PDB entry 7LH2 | electron microscopy, 3.43 A resolution | chains A and B

Chain A (and B):
Protein: Prestin
Organism: Homo sapiens
Notes: chain B of this document is another copy of the same molecule, construct and numbering; everything in this record applies to it too
UniProt: P58743 (S26A5_HUMAN); numbering as in UniProt (aligned over 1-744)
Chain sequence (750 residues; each row starts with the number of its first residue):
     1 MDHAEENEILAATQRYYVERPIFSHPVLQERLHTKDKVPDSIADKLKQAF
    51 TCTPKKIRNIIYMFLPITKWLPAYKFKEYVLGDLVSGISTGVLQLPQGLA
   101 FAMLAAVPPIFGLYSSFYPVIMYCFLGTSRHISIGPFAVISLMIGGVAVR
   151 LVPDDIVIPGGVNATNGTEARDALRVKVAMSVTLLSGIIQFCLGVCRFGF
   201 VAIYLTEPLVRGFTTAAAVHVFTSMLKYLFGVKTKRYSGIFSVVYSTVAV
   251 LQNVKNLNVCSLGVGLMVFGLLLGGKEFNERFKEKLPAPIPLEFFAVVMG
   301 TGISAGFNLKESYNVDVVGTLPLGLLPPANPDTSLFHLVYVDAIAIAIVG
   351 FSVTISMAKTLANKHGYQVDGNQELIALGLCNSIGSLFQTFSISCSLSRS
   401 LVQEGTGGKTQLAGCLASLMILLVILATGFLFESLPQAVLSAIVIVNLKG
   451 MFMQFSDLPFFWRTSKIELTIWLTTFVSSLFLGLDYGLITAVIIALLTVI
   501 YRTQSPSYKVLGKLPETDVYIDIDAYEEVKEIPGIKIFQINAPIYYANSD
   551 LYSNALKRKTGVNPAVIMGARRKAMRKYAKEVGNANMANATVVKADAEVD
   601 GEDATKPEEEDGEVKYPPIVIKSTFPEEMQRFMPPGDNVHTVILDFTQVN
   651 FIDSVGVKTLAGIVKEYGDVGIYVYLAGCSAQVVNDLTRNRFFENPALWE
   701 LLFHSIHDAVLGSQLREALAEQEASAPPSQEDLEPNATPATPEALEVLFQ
Not modelled in the structure: 1-12, 581-613, 726-750
Sequence notes: expression tag (745-750)
Residues lining bound ligands: 2-hydroxybenzoic acid (SAL): Gln-97, Phe-101, Phe-137, Ala-138, Val-139, Thr-214, Ala-217, Ala-218, Val-221, Ser-396, Leu-397, Ser-398, Leu-448
Curated features (UniProtKB/Swiss-Prot):
  - motif: Ile-158 to Thr-168 (Involved in motor function)
  - binding site (salicylate): Ser-398
  - site: Ser-398 (Controls the electromotile activity), Arg-399 (Contributes to anion binding)
  - glycosylation (N-linked (GlcNAc...) asparagine): Asn-163, Asn-166
  - mutagenesis: Phe-101 (F101Y: Decreases salicylate inhibition)
What the authors report for this chain:
  - binding site for 2-hydroxybenzoic acid: Phe-101
  - conformationally variable residues (domain motion): Gln-97, Ala-138, Val-353, Ser-398

How chain A and chain B interact:
Residue-residue contacts (118):
  Thr-13(A) with Leu-715(B)
  Gln-14(A) with Ile-22(B); Leu-711(B); Leu-715(B)
  Arg-15(A) with Arg-20(B)
  Tyr-16(A) with Val-18(B); Glu-19(B); Arg-20(B), hydrogen bond (backbone-backbone); Asp-518(B); His-707(B); Asp-708(B); Leu-711(B), hydrophobic
  Tyr-17(A) with Tyr-17(B), hydrophobic; Val-18(B)
  Val-18(A) with Tyr-16(B); Tyr-17(B); Val-18(B), hydrogen bond (backbone-backbone); Asp-518(B)
  Glu-19(A) with Tyr-16(B)
  Arg-20(A) with Arg-15(B); Tyr-16(B), hydrogen bond (backbone-backbone); Thr-517(B); Asp-518(B), salt bridge
  Ile-22(A) with Gln-14(B)
  Phe-23(A) with Thr-517(B); Val-519(B), hydrophobic
  Gln-29(A) with Tyr-526(B)
  Arg-31(A) with Glu-528(B)
  Leu-32(A) with Leu-514(B), hydrophobic; Ile-521(B), hydrophobic; Tyr-526(B), hydrophobic; Glu-528(B)
  His-33(A) with Tyr-526(B); Glu-527(B); Glu-528(B), salt bridge
  Thr-34(A) with Ala-525(B); Tyr-526(B)
  Lys-35(A) with Ile-523(B); Asp-524(B); Ala-525(B), hydrogen bond (backbone-backbone); Glu-527(B)
  Ile-203(A) with Ala-547(B); Asp-550(B)
  Tyr-204(A) with Gln-504(B), hydrogen bond; Tyr-546(B)
  Thr-206(A) with Tyr-546(B); Val-655(B)
  Glu-207(A) with Lys-658(B)
  Phe-460(A) with Arg-691(B)
  Arg-463(A) with Arg-689(B), hydrogen bond (backbone-side chain)
  Thr-464(A) with Arg-689(B), hydrogen bond (backbone-side chain)
  Lys-466(A) with Arg-689(B)
  Glu-468(A) with Asp-653(B); Ser-654(B), hydrogen bond
  Ala-495(A) with Tyr-546(B), hydrogen bond (backbone-side chain)
  Leu-496(A) with Leu-497(B), hydrophobic; Ile-500(B); Tyr-546(B)
  Leu-497(A) with Leu-496(B), hydrophobic
  Val-499(A) with Ile-500(B), hydrophobic
  Ile-500(A) with Leu-496(B); Val-499(B), hydrophobic
  Arg-502(A) with Phe-651(B)
  Gln-504(A) with Tyr-204(B), hydrogen bond
  Leu-514(A) with Leu-32(B), hydrophobic
  Thr-517(A) with Phe-23(B)
  Asp-518(A) with Tyr-16(B); Val-18(B); Arg-20(B), salt bridge
  Val-519(A) with Phe-23(B), hydrophobic; His-704(B)
  Ile-521(A) with Leu-32(B), hydrophobic
  Ile-523(A) with Lys-35(B)
  Asp-524(A) with Lys-35(B)
  Ala-525(A) with Thr-34(B); Lys-35(B), hydrogen bond (backbone-backbone)
  Tyr-526(A) with Gln-29(B); Leu-32(B), hydrophobic; His-33(B); Thr-34(B)
  Glu-527(A) with His-33(B); Lys-35(B)
  Glu-528(A) with Arg-31(B); Leu-32(B); His-33(B), salt bridge
  Asn-541(A) with Asn-650(B)
  Ala-542(A) with Asn-650(B)
  Tyr-546(A) with Tyr-204(B); Thr-206(B); Ala-495(B), hydrogen bond (side chain-backbone); Leu-496(B), hydrogen bond (side chain-backbone)
  Ala-547(A) with Ile-203(B)
  Asp-550(A) with Ile-203(B)
  Thr-647(A) with Thr-647(B); Gln-648(B)
  Gln-648(A) with Thr-647(B); Asn-650(B); Ser-680(B), hydrogen bond
  Asn-650(A) with Asn-541(B); Ala-542(B); Gln-648(B); Asn-650(B)
  Phe-651(A) with Arg-502(B)
  Asp-653(A) with Glu-468(B)
  Ser-654(A) with Glu-468(B), hydrogen bond
  Val-655(A) with Thr-206(B)
  Lys-658(A) with Glu-207(B)
  Ser-680(A) with Gln-648(B), hydrogen bond
  Arg-689(A) with Arg-463(B), hydrogen bond (side chain-backbone); Thr-464(B), hydrogen bond (side chain-backbone); Lys-466(B)
  Arg-691(A) with Phe-460(B)
  His-704(A) with Val-519(B)
  His-707(A) with Tyr-16(B)
  Asp-708(A) with Tyr-16(B)
  Leu-711(A) with Gln-14(B); Tyr-16(B), hydrophobic
  Leu-715(A) with Thr-13(B)
Other interface residues (no listed pair), chain A (72 interface residues in all): Pro-21, Leu-28, Lys-37, Glu-516, Pro-543, Tyr-545, Leu-551, Val-649
Other interface residues (no listed pair), chain B (72 interface residues in all): Pro-21, Leu-28, Lys-37, Glu-516, Pro-543, Tyr-545, Leu-551, Val-649

Overview:
Chain A and chain B each contribute 72 residues to their interface; the contacts include 18 hydrogen bonds and
4 salt bridges. Polar pairs include Arg-20(A)/Asp-518(B), His-33(A)/Glu-528(B) and Tyr-204(A)/Gln-504(B).
Ligands of chain A: 2-hydroxybenzoic acid. The paper reports a binding site for 2-hydroxybenzoic acid at
Phe-101(A); conformational variability at Gln-97(A), Ala-138(A) and Val-353(A) among others.
Both chains are Prestin (Homo sapiens). Entry 7LH2 (Structure of human prestin in the presence of sodium
salicylate and sodium sulfate) was determined by electron microscopy together with 7LGU, 7LGW and 7LH3 from
the same study.
